7SPC - chains AB1 and EF16 of the 34 polymer chains in the assembly; structure by electron microscopy, 2.95 A resolution.

Chain AB1:
Protein: TraV
Source organism: Salmonella typhi
Reference sequence: Q8KNL2 (Q8KNL2_SALTI); residue numbers follow UniProt; this construct covers 1-204
Amino-acid sequence (204 residues; each row starts with the number of its first residue):
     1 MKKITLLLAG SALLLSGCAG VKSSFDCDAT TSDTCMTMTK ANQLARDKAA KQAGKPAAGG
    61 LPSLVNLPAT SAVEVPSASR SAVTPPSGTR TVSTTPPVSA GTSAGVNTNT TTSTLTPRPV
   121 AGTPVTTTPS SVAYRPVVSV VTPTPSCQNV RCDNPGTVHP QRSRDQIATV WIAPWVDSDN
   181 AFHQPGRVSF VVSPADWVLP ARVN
Disordered / not traced: 1-17, 55-204
From the paper describing this entry:
  - post-translational modification sites: Cys-18

Chain EF16:
Protein: TraB
Source organism: Salmonella typhi
Reference sequence: Q8KNL7 (Q8KNL7_SALTI); numbering as in UniProt (aligned over 1-453)
Amino-acid sequence (453 residues; row label = number of the first residue in the row):
     1 MANVNKVVRR RQVALLIALV LGIGAGGAGT WMVSEMNLKK APPAKAPKGE PAPDMTGVVN
    61 QSFDNKVQRS AIAEAQRLNK ETQTEIKKLR TEMGLVSRDL KGSQDRIREL EDQNQLLQTQ
   121 LEAGKNFDSL SAEPLPGALA SQGKPAPAGN VPPPTSFWPA GGGQAPAAPV MTPIQRPGMM
   181 DSQEFSLPDT GPKKPRFPWI SSGSFVEAIV VEGADANASV TGDKNTAPMQ LRLTGKVQMP
   241 NDEEFDLTGC FVTLEAWGDV SSERAIVRSR SISCKLGDDD IDQKIAGHVS FMGKNGIKGE
   301 VVMRNGQILL YAGGAGFLDG IGKGIEKASS TTVGVGATAS MSAADIGQAG LGGGVSSAAK
   361 TLSDYYIKRA EQYHPVIPIG AGNEVTLVFQ DGFQLETLEE ARAKAAARKK QNQPSASSTP
   421 AAMPGNTPDM LKQLQDFRVG DTVDPATGQV VTQ
Disordered / not traced: 1-193, 332-354, 414-453
Disulfides: Cys-250/Cys-274

Interface between chain AB1 and chain EF16:
Residue-residue contacts - 5 pairs, chain AB1 then chain EF16:
  Cys-18(AB1) / Tyr-366(EF16)  hydrogen bond (backbone-side chain)
  Ala-19(AB1) / Arg-369(EF16)  hydrogen bond (backbone-side chain)
  Gly-20(AB1) / Gln-307(EF16)
  Gly-20(AB1) / Tyr-311(EF16)
  Val-21(AB1) / Arg-369(EF16)
Also at the interface, not in a pair above, chain EF16 (6 interface residues in all): Ile-308, Tyr-373

Summary:
Chain AB1 and chain EF16 form an interface of 4 and 6 residues respectively; the contacts include 2 hydrogen
bonds. Among the polar pairs are Cys-18(AB1)/Tyr-366(EF16) and Ala-19(AB1)/Arg-369(EF16). The paper reports a
modification site at Cys-18(AB1).
Chain AB1 is TraV and chain EF16 is TraB, both from Salmonella typhi; the structure, Models for C17
reconstruction of Outer Membrane Core Complex (OMCC) of Type IV Secretion System (T4SS) ..., was determined by
electron microscopy (same publication as 7SPB, 7SPI, 7SPJ and 7SPK).
